6XKX - chains n and o of the 9 polymer chains in the assembly; structure by electron microscopy, 6.10 A resolution (low resolution: residue-level contacts below are approximate; hydrogen-bond / salt-bridge calls are withheld).

== Chain n ==
Name: Cytochrome c oxidase, Cbb3-type, subunit I
Organism: Rhodobacter capsulatus (strain ATCC BAA-309 / NBRC 16581 / SB1003)
Notes: EC 1.9.3.1
UniProt: D5ARP4 (D5ARP4_RHOCB); residues 1-532 here = UniProt positions 1-532
Sequence (532 residues; each row starts with the number of its first residue):
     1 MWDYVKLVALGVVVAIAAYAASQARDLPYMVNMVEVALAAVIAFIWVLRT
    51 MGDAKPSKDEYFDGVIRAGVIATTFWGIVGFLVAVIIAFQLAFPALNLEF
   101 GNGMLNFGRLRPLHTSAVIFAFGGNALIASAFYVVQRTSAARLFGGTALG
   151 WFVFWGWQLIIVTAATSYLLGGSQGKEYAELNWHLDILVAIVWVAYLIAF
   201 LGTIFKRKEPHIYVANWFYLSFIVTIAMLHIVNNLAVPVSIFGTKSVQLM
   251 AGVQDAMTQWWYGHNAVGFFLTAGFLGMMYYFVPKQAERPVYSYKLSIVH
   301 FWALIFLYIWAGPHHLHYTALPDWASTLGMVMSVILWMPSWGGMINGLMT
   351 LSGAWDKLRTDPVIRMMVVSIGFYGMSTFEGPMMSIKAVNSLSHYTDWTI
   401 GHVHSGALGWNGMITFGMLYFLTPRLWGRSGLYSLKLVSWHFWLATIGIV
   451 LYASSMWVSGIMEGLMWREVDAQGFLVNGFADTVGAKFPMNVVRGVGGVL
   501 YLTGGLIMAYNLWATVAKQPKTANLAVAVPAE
Not modelled in the structure: 1-56, 528-532
Ion coordination: heme c Fe site 1: H114, H404; Cu ion: H264, H314, H315; heme c Fe site 2 near H402 (its only coordinating residue here)
Ligand contacts:
  - heme c (HEC), molecule 1: F81, A84, V85, I87, A88, L91, F107, R111, H114, T115, V118, I119, E177, Y178, L271, D397, T399, I400, V403, H404, A407, L408, Y452, R494, G498, Y501
  - heme c (HEC), molecule 2: E177, Y178, W260, H264, V267, L271, T272, Y308, H314, H315, S333, L336, S340, Y374, S377, T378, G381, P382, M384, S385, N390, S393, H394, T399, H402, V403, G406, A407, N411

== Chain o ==
Name: Cytochrome c oxidase, Cbb3-type, subunit II
Organism: Rhodobacter capsulatus (strain ATCC BAA-309 / NBRC 16581 / SB1003)
Notes: EC 1.9.3.1
UniProt: D5ARP5 (D5ARP5_RHOCB); numbering as in UniProt (aligned over 1-242)
Sequence (242 residues; each row starts with the number of its first residue):
     1 MSIMDKHHVLEKNATLLLIFAFLVVTIGGIVEIAPLFYLENTIEKVEGMR
    51 PYTPLELTGRDIYIREGCYVCHSQMIRPMRDEVERYGHYSLAAESMYDHP
   101 FQWGSKRTGPDLARVGGRYSDAWHVEHLSNPQSVVPESVMPSYSYLANVP
   151 LDSTWIEDRVSTDALVGVPYSAEMIAAAKADFVAQADPNADSATLVANYG
   201 EKVNIRNFDGKPGLTEMDALVAYLQVLGTMVDFSTFQPVASR
Not modelled in the structure: 1-8, 179-214, 235-242
Glycans and other covalent adducts: heme c (HEC) linked to C68, C71
Ion coordination: heme c Fe: H72, M140
Ligand contacts:
  - heme c (HEC), molecule 1: Y63, E66, G67, H72, T108, G109, P110, L112, V115, Y119, W123, H124, H127, L128, P131, V135, S138, V139, M140, P141, Y143, L220, L224
  - heme c (HEC), molecule 2: V70, S105, K106, T108
  - heme c (HEC), molecule 3: R118, Y119, S120

== Chain n / chain o interface ==
Pairs across the interface - 143 pairs, chain n then chain o:
  L91(n) with V139(o)
  P94(n) with S138(o); V139(o)
  N97(n) with P141(o); S142(o)
  L98(n) with S142(o)
  E99(n) with N130(o); S142(o); S144(o)
  F100(n) with S144(o)
  G101(n) with S144(o)
  N102(n) with E66(o); Y145(o)
  N106(n) with E66(o); P141(o); Y143(o)
  F107(n) with V70(o); C71(o); P141(o)
  G108(n) with E66(o); G67(o); V70(o)
  R109(n) with R65(o); E66(o); G67(o)
  R111(n) with V70(o)
  P112(n) with Y69(o)
  G171(n) with R65(o)
  S173(n) with I64(o); Y69(o)
  Q174(n) with P100(o)
  K176(n) with P100(o); F101(o)
  E177(n) with S105(o)
  L201(n) with L18(o)
  R207(n) with K12(o); A14(o)
  P210(n) with K12(o)
  H211(n) with E11(o); K12(o)
  I212(n) with E11(o); K12(o)
  W217(n) with E11(o); L17(o)
  L220(n) with L17(o); L18(o)
  T225(n) with V25(o)
  V237(n) with T162(o)
  V239(n) with W155(o); D158(o); R159(o); T162(o)
  S240(n) with W155(o)
  T244(n) with I64(o)
  K245(n) with R159(o)
  V247(n) with H99(o); T162(o); D163(o)
  Q248(n) with H99(o); P100(o); V166(o)
  L249(n) with H99(o); V166(o)
  M250(n) with F37(o); D98(o); H99(o)
  A251(n) with M96(o); D98(o); H99(o)
  G252(n) with S95(o); D98(o); F101(o)
  V253(n) with T42(o); A92(o); W103(o)
  Q254(n) with L36(o); F37(o)
  D255(n) with P100(o); F101(o)
  A256(n) with F101(o); W103(o)
  T258(n) with I33(o)
  Q259(n) with F101(o)
  W261(n) with G29(o); I33(o)
  Y294(n) with E11(o)
  W302(n) with F20(o); V24(o)
  I305(n) with V24(o); V25(o)
  F306(n) with V24(o); I27(o)
  I309(n) with V25(o); G28(o); G29(o)
  W310(n) with I27(o); G28(o); V31(o); E32(o)
  P313(n) with E32(o)
  L316(n) with W103(o)
  Y318(n) with R77(o); P78(o)
  T319(n) with M75(o); W103(o)
  A320(n) with A92(o); W103(o)
  L321(n) with W103(o)
  P322(n) with L36(o)
  W324(n) with V31(o); E32(o); L36(o); L39(o)
  S391(n) with R77(o)
  H394(n) with M75(o); R77(o)
  Y395(n) with S73(o); M75(o); R77(o); G104(o); S105(o); K106(o); R107(o)
  D397(n) with K106(o)
  M466(n) with R85(o)
  W467(n) with R77(o); D81(o); R85(o); R107(o)
  R468(n) with M79(o); D81(o)
  E469(n) with D81(o)
  V470(n) with R80(o)
  G474(n) with R80(o)
  L476(n) with D81(o); E84(o); R85(o)
  N478(n) with R85(o)
  F480(n) with R107(o); T108(o); G109(o); P110(o)
  V484(n) with V139(o)
Interface residues without a listed pair, chain n (91 interface residues in all): Q90, L170, G175, E180, V224, M228, M257, W260, F269, G312, L328, G329, N390, T396, I400, E463, V477, A481
Interface residues without a listed pair, chain o (72 interface residues in all): F22, P35, N41, D61, Y86, L91, Y97, E137, M140

== Overview ==
91 residues of chain n and 72 residues of chain o are in contact. One heme c molecule is bound between chain n
and chain o. Chain n binds heme c. Ligands of chain o: heme c. Covalently linked heme c: at C68(o).
Chain n is Cytochrome c oxidase, Cbb3-type, subunit I and chain o is Cytochrome c oxidase, Cbb3-type, subunit
II, both from Rhodobacter capsulatus (strain ATCC BAA-309 / NBRC 16581 / SB1003); the structure, R. capsulatus
CIII2CIV tripartite super-complex, conformation A (SC-1A), was determined by electron microscopy (same
publication as 6XI0, 6XKT, 6XKU, 6XKV, 6XKW and 6XKZ).
